Entry 7ZZQ (electron microscopy, 2.60 A resolution); this record covers chains F and L of the 30 polymer chains in the assembly.

== Chain F (and L) ==
Protein: Cellulose biosynthesis protein
Organism: Komagataeibacter hansenii ATCC 23769
Notes: chain L of this document is another copy of the same molecule, construct and numbering; everything in this record applies to it too
UniProtKB: Q76KJ6 (Q76KJ6_KOMHA); numbering as in UniProt (aligned over 2-156)
Sequence (158 residues; numbered -1 to 156; the number before each row is that of its first residue; numbers below 1 keep their minus sign (Met-1 is residue -1)):
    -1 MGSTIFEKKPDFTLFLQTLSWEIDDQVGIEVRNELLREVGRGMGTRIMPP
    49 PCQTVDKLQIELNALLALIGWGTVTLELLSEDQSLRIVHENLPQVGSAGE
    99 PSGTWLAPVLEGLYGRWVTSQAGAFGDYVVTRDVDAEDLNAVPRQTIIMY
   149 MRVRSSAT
Not modelled in the structure: -1 to 6, 133-138
Differences from the reference sequence: initiating methionine (-1); expression tag (0-1)
From the paper describing this entry:
  - self-association interface (contacts with another copy of this molecule): Phe123

== How chain F and chain L interact ==
Contacting residue pairs - 13 pairs, chain F then chain L:
  Arg114(F) - Phe123(L)
  Thr117(F) - Ala122(L)
  Ser118(F) - Ala122(L)
  Ser118(F) - Phe123(L)
  Ala120(F) - Ala122(L)
  Gly121(F) - Ala122(L)
  Ala122(F) - Thr117(L)
  Ala122(F) - Ser118(L)
  Ala122(F) - Ala120(L)
  Ala122(F) - Gly121(L)
  Ala122(F) - Ala122(L)
  Phe123(F) - Arg114(L)
  Phe123(F) - Ser118(L)
Interface features reported in the paper:
  - interface residues, chain L: Phe123(L)

== In short ==
The chain F/chain L interface involves 7 residues from each chain. The paper reports the interface residue
Phe123(L); a self-association interface involving Phe123(F).
Both chains are Cellulose biosynthesis protein (Komagataeibacter hansenii ATCC 23769). Entry 7ZZQ (BcsH-BcsD
'beads-on-a-string' filament, local refine) was determined by electron microscopy together with 7ZZY from the
same study.
